PDB entry 6M44 | X-ray diffraction, 3.81 A resolution | chains E and J of the 18 polymer chains in the assembly

[Chain E]
Protein: Histone H3.1
Source organism: Homo sapiens
UniProtKB: P68431 (H31_HUMAN); residues 0-135 here correspond to UniProt positions 1-136 (UniProt number = residue number + 1)
Chain sequence (136 residues; row label = number of the first residue in the row; numbering starts at 0):
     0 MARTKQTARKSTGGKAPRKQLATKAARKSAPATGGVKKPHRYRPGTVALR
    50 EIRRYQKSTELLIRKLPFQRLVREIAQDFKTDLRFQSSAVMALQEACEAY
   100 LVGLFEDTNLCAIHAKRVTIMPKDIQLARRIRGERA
Unresolved in the structure: 0-37
Swiss-Prot annotation at these positions:
  - modified residue: Arg-2 (Asymmetric dimethylarginine), Thr-3 (Phosphothreonine), Lys-4 (Allysine), Gln-5 (5-glutamyl dopamine), Thr-6 (Phosphothreonine), Arg-8 (Citrulline), Lys-9 (N6,N6,N6-trimethyllysine), Ser-10 (ADP-ribosylserine), Thr-11 (Phosphothreonine), Lys-14 (N6-(2-hydroxyisobutyryl)lysine), Arg-17 (Asymmetric dimethylarginine), Lys-18 (N6-(2-hydroxyisobutyryl)lysine), Lys-23 (N6-(2-hydroxyisobutyryl)lysine), Arg-26 (Citrulline), Lys-27 (N6,N6,N6-trimethyllysine), Ser-28 (ADP-ribosylserine), Lys-36 (N6,N6,N6-trimethyllysine), Lys-37 (N6-methyllysine), Tyr-41 (Phosphotyrosine), Lys-56 (N6,N6,N6-trimethyllysine) and 8 more in UniProt
  - lipidation: Lys-18 (N6-decanoyllysine)
Bound ions: Ca2+ near Asp-81 (its only coordinating residue here)

[Chain J]
Molecule: 355-nt DNA strand
Source organism: other sequences
Sequence (355 nucleotides; each row starts with the number of its first residue):
     1 CGCTGACGTTTTTTTTTTCATGTGCCGGTCTCACACGTGCCTGGAGACTA
    51 GTAAGCGCTTCTAGTGGCGGTTAAAACGCGGTAGACAGCGCGTACGTGCG
   101 TTTAAGCGGTGCTAGAGCTGTCTACGACCAATTGAGCGGCCTCGGCACCG
   151 GGATGCGATTTTTTTTTTCATACTCGAGCATGCATTTTTTTTTTCATGTG
   201 CCGGTCTCACACGTGCCTGGAGACTAGTAAGCGCTTCTAGTGGCGGTTAA
   251 AACGCGGTAGACAGCGCGTACGTGCGTTTAAGCGGTGCTAGAGCTGTCTA
   301 CGACCAATTGAGCGGCCTCGGCACCGGGATGCGTTTTTTTTTTCGTCAGC
   351 GGTAC

[Chain E / chain J interface]
Pairs across the interface - 29 pairs, chain E then chain J:
  His-39(E) with DA20(J), phosphate contact; DT21(J), salt bridge to the phosphate
  Arg-40(E) with DG96(J), base contact; DT97(J), hydrogen bond to the base; DG98(J), sugar contact
  Tyr-41(E) with DT21(J), hydrogen bond to the sugar; DT97(J), sugar contact; DG98(J), hydrogen bond to the phosphate
  Arg-42(E) with DT97(J), sugar contact
  Pro-43(E) with DG96(J), phosphate contact; DT97(J), sugar contact
  Gly-44(E) with DG96(J), hydrogen bond to the phosphate; DT97(J), hydrogen bond to the phosphate
  Thr-45(E) with DT97(J), hydrogen bond to the phosphate
  Val-46(E) with DT97(J), hydrogen bond to the phosphate; DG98(J), phosphate contact
  Ala-47(E) with DT97(J), hydrogen bond to the phosphate
  Arg-49(E) with DG22(J), sugar contact; DT23(J), salt bridge to the phosphate
  Lys-56(E) with DG24(J), salt bridge to the phosphate
  Arg-63(E) with DA105(J), sugar contact; DG106(J), phosphate contact
  Lys-64(E) with DG106(J), hydrogen bond to the phosphate
  Leu-65(E) with DA105(J), phosphate contact; DG106(J), phosphate contact
  Pro-66(E) with DA105(J), phosphate contact
  Arg-69(E) with DA105(J), salt bridge to the phosphate
  Arg-83(E) with DA114(J), sugar contact; DG115(J), sugar contact
Also at the interface, not in a pair above, chain E (21 interface residues in all): Glu-50, Gln-85, Lys-115, Thr-118
Also at the interface, not in a pair above, chain J (15 interface residues in all): DA87, DC95, DG117

[Summary]
21 residues of chain E and 15 residues of chain J are in contact, with 9 hydrogen bonds and 4 salt bridges.
Among the polar pairs are Arg-40(E)/DT97(J), Tyr-41(E)/DT21(J) and Tyr-41(E)/DG98(J).
Chain E is Histone H3.1 (Homo sapiens) and chain J is a 355-nt DNA strand (other sequences); the structure,
355 bp di-nucleosome harboring cohesive DNA termini (high cryoprotectant), was determined by X-ray diffraction
together with 6LA8, 6LA9 and 6M3V from the same study.
